3TYM - chains A and B; structure by X-ray diffraction, 2.00 A resolution.

[Chain A (and B)]
Protein: Nitric oxide synthase, brain
Source organism: Rattus norvegicus
Notes: EC 1.14.13.39; chain B of this document is another copy of the same molecule, construct and numbering; everything in this record applies to it too
Reference sequence: P29476 (NOS1_RAT); numbering as in UniProt (aligned over 297-718)
Amino-acid sequence (422 residues; each row starts with the number of its first residue):
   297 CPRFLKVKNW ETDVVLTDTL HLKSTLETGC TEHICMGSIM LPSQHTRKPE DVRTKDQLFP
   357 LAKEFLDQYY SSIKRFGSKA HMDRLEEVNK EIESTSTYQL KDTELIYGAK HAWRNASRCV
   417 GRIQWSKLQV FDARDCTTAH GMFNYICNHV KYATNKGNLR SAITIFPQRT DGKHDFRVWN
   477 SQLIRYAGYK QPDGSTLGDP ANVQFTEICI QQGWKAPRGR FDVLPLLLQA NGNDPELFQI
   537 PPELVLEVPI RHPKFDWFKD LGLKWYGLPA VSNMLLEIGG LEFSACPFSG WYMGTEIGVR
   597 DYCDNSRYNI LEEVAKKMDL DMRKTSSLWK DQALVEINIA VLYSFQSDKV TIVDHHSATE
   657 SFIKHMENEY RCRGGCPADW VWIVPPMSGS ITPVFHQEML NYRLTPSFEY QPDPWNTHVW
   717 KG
Disordered / not traced: 297-298, 339-349, 717-718 (chain B: 297-298, 339-347)
Curated features (UniProtKB/Swiss-Prot):
  - binding site ((6R)-L-erythro-5,6,7,8-tetrahydrobiopterin): Ser334, Val677, Trp678, Phe691
  - binding site (heme b): Cys415, Tyr706
  - binding site (L-arginine): Gln478, Trp587, Tyr588, Glu592
Metal / ion sites: Zn2+: Cys326, Cys331 (shared with Cys326(B), Cys331(B) of chain B); heme Fe near Cys415 (its only coordinating residue here)
Ligand contacts:
  - 08R (6-{[(3S,4S)-4-{2-[(2-methoxybenzyl)amino]ethoxy}pyrrolidin-3-yl]methyl}-4-methylpyridin-2-amine): Leu337, Gln478, Pro565, Val567, Phe584, Ser585, Gly586, Trp587, Tyr588, Met589, Glu592, Trp678, Tyr706
  - tetrahydrobiopterin (H4B), molecule 1: Trp306, Trp676, Phe691, His692, Gln693, Glu694
  - tetrahydrobiopterin (H4B), molecule 2: Ser334, Met336, Arg596, Val677, Trp678
  - heme (HEM): Trp409, Ala412, Arg414, Cys415, Val416, Gly417, Gln420, Leu424, Ser457, Met570, Phe584, Ser585, Gly586, Trp587, Met589, Glu592, Val649, Trp678, Phe704, Tyr706
Reported in the primary citation:
  - binding site for 08R: Trp306, Leu337, Glu592, Asp597, Tyr706

[How chain A and chain B interact]
Pairs across the interface (124; chain A residue first):
  Leu301(A) - Ile330(B)  hydrophobic
  Trp306(A) - Met336(B)
  Trp306(A) - Leu337(B)  hydrophobic
  Glu307(A) - Asn601(B)
  Glu307(A) - Ser602(B)  hydrogen bond (backbone-side chain)
  His317(A) - Ile330(B)
  Ser320(A) - His329(B)  hydrogen bond (side chain-backbone)
  Glu323(A) - Glu328(B)
  Thr324(A) - Thr327(B)  hydrogen bond (side chain-backbone)
  Thr324(A) - Glu328(B)  hydrogen bond (backbone-backbone)
  Thr324(A) - His329(B)
  Thr324(A) - Ile330(B)
  Cys326(A) - Cys326(B)  hydrophobic
  Cys326(A) - Thr327(B)
  Cys326(A) - Glu328(B)  hydrogen bond (backbone-backbone)
  Cys326(A) - Cys331(B)  hydrophobic
  Thr327(A) - Thr324(B)  hydrogen bond (backbone-side chain)
  Thr327(A) - Cys326(B)
  Glu328(A) - Glu323(B)
  Glu328(A) - Thr324(B)  hydrogen bond (backbone-backbone)
  Glu328(A) - Cys326(B)
  Glu328(A) - Glu328(B)
  His329(A) - Ser320(B)
  His329(A) - Thr321(B)
  His329(A) - Thr324(B)
  His329(A) - Tyr698(B)
  Ile330(A) - Leu301(B)  hydrophobic
  Ile330(A) - His317(B)
  Ile330(A) - Thr324(B)
  Ile330(A) - Leu696(B)  hydrophobic
  Ile330(A) - Asn697(B)
  Ile330(A) - Tyr698(B)  hydrophobic
  Cys331(A) - Thr324(B)
  Cys331(A) - Cys326(B)  hydrophobic
  Cys331(A) - Cys331(B)  hydrophobic
  Cys331(A) - Leu696(B)
  Cys331(A) - Asn697(B)  hydrogen bond (backbone-backbone)
  Met332(A) - Leu301(B)  hydrophobic
  Met332(A) - Leu696(B)  hydrophobic
  Gly333(A) - Cys331(B)
  Ser334(A) - Trp676(B)
  Ser334(A) - Glu694(B)
  Ser334(A) - Met695(B)  hydrogen bond (side chain-backbone)
  Ile335(A) - Glu694(B)
  Ile335(A) - Met695(B)
  Met336(A) - Trp306(B)
  Met336(A) - Glu694(B)  hydrogen bond (backbone-side chain)
  Val595(A) - Ser686(B)
  Arg596(A) - Ser686(B)
  Arg596(A) - Phe691(B)
  Arg596(A) - His692(B)
  Asp600(A) - His692(B)  salt bridge
  Asn601(A) - Glu307(B)
  Leu607(A) - Ile687(B)  hydrophobic
  Lys620(A) - Gln642(B)
  Thr621(A) - Asp650(B)  hydrogen bond
  Thr621(A) - His652(B)
  Ser622(A) - Leu638(B)
  Ser622(A) - Gln642(B)  hydrogen bond
  Ser622(A) - Asp650(B)
  Ser623(A) - Ile635(B)
  Leu624(A) - Asn634(B)
  Leu624(A) - Ile635(B)
  Leu624(A) - Leu638(B)  hydrophobic
  Leu624(A) - His651(B)
  Lys626(A) - Ile687(B)
  Asp627(A) - Val631(B)
  Asp627(A) - His651(B)  salt bridge
  Asp627(A) - His652(B)  salt bridge
  Asp627(A) - Met683(B)
  Asp627(A) - Ser684(B)  hydrogen bond
  Gln628(A) - Val631(B)
  Gln628(A) - Glu632(B)  hydrogen bond
  Gln628(A) - Ile635(B)
  Val631(A) - Asp627(B)
  Val631(A) - Val631(B)  hydrophobic
  Glu632(A) - Gln628(B)  hydrogen bond
  Asn634(A) - Leu624(B)
  Ile635(A) - Ser623(B)
  Ile635(A) - Leu624(B)  hydrophobic
  Ile635(A) - Gln628(B)
  Leu638(A) - Ser622(B)
  Leu638(A) - Leu624(B)  hydrophobic
  Gln642(A) - Ser622(B)  hydrogen bond
  Asp650(A) - Thr621(B)  hydrogen bond
  Asp650(A) - Ser622(B)
  His651(A) - Leu624(B)
  His651(A) - Asp627(B)  salt bridge
  His652(A) - Thr621(B)
  His652(A) - Asp627(B)  salt bridge
  Trp676(A) - Ser334(B)
  Trp676(A) - Trp676(B)  hydrophobic
  Trp676(A) - Val677(B)  hydrophobic
  Val677(A) - Trp676(B)  hydrophobic
  Pro682(A) - Ser684(B)
  Pro682(A) - Gly685(B)  hydrogen bond (backbone-backbone)
  Pro682(A) - Ser686(B)  hydrogen bond (backbone-backbone)
  Pro682(A) - Phe691(B)  hydrophobic
  Met683(A) - Asp627(B)
  Met683(A) - Ser684(B)
  Ser684(A) - Asp627(B)  hydrogen bond
  Ser684(A) - Pro682(B)
  Ser684(A) - Met683(B)
  Ser684(A) - Ser684(B)
  Gly685(A) - Pro682(B)  hydrogen bond (backbone-backbone)
  Ser686(A) - Val595(B)
  Ser686(A) - Arg596(B)
  Ser686(A) - Pro682(B)  hydrogen bond (backbone-backbone)
  Ile687(A) - Leu607(B)  hydrophobic
  Ile687(A) - Lys626(B)
  Phe691(A) - Arg596(B)
  His692(A) - Arg596(B)
  His692(A) - Asp600(B)  salt bridge
  Glu694(A) - Ser334(B)
  Glu694(A) - Ile335(B)
  Glu694(A) - Met336(B)  hydrogen bond (side chain-backbone)
  Met695(A) - Ser334(B)  hydrogen bond (backbone-side chain)
  Leu696(A) - Ile330(B)  hydrophobic
  Leu696(A) - Cys331(B)
  Leu696(A) - Ile335(B)  hydrophobic
  Asn697(A) - Ile330(B)
  Asn697(A) - Cys331(B)  hydrogen bond (backbone-backbone)
  Tyr698(A) - His329(B)
  Tyr698(A) - Ile330(B)  hydrophobic
Also at the interface, not in a pair above, chain A (64 interface residues in all): Lys302, Val303, Thr321, Leu322, Leu337, Cys599, Ser602, Leu630, Ser653
Also at the interface, not in a pair above, chain B (62 interface residues in all): Val303, Leu322, Met332, Gly333, Cys599, Leu630, Ser653

[In short]
The interface between chain A and chain B involves 64 residues on one side and 62 on the other; the contacts
include 25 hydrogen bonds and 6 salt bridges. Polar pairs include Asp600(A)-His692(B), Asp627(A)-His651(B) and
Asp627(A)-His652(B). The paper reports a binding site for 08R at Trp306(A), Leu337(A) and Glu592(A) among
others.
Chain A and chain B are both Nitric oxide synthase, brain (Rattus norvegicus); the structure, Structure of
neuronal nitric oxide synthase heme domain in complex with
6-(((3S,4S)-4-(2-((2-methoxybenzyl)amino)ethoxy)pyrrolidin-3-yl)methyl)-4-methylpyridin-2-amine, was
determined by X-ray diffraction together with 3TYL, 3TYN and 3TYO from the same study.
